PDB entry 3OUY | X-ray diffraction, 2.69 A resolution | chains A and B of the 4 polymer chains in the assembly

# Chain A
Molecule: CCA-Adding Enzyme
Source organism: Archaeoglobus fulgidus
Notes: EC 2.7.7.25, 2.7.7.21
UniProt: O28126 (CCA_ARCFU); residue numbers follow UniProt; this construct covers 1-437
Chain sequence (441 residues; numbered 1 to 441; the number before each row is that of its first residue):
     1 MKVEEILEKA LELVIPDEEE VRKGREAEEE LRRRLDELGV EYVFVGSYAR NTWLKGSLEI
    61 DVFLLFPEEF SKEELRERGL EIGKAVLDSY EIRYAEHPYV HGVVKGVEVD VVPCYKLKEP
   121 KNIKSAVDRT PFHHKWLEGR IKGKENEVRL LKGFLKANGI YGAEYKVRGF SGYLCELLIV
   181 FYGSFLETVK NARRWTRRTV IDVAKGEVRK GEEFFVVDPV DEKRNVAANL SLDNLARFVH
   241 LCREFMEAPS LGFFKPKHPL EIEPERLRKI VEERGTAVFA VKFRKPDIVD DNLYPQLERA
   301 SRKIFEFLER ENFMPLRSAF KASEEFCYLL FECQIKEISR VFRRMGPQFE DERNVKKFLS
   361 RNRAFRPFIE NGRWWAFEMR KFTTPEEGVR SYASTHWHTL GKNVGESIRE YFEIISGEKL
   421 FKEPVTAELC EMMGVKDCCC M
Differences from the reference sequence: expression tag (438-441)
Small-molecule neighbours: pyrophosphate (POP): Gly46, Ser47, Arg50, Trp53, Ser57, Asp61, Lys152, Tyr161, Gly172, Tyr173, Glu176
Swiss-Prot annotation at these positions:
  - binding site (ATP): Ser47, Arg50, His133, Lys152, Tyr161
  - binding site (CTP): Ser47, Arg50, His133, Lys152, Tyr161
  - binding site (Mg(2+)): Glu59, Asp61, Asp110
  - mutagenesis: Arg50 (R50A: High decrease in both AMP and CMP incorporation), Asp110 (D110A: High decrease in both AMP and CMP incorporation), His133 (H133A: No decrease in both AMP and CMP incorporation), Arg299 to Arg302 (Does not affect the CCA tRNA nucleotidyltransferase activity, while the CCACCA tRNA nucleotidyltransferase activity is strongly reduced)

# Chain B
Molecule: CCA-Adding Enzyme
Source organism: Archaeoglobus fulgidus
Notes: EC 2.7.7.25, 2.7.7.21
UniProt: O28126 (CCA_ARCFU); residue numbers follow UniProt; this construct covers 1-437
Chain sequence (437 residues; each row starts with the number of its first residue):
     1 MKVEEILEKA LELVIPDEEE VRKGREAEEE LRRRLDELGV EYVFVGSYAR NTWLKGSLEI
    61 DVFLLFPEEF SKEELRERGL EIGKAVLDSY EIRYAEHPYV HGVVKGVEVD VVPCYKLKEP
   121 KNIKSAVDRT PFHHKWLEGR IKGKENEVRL LKGFLKANGI YGAEYKVRGF SGYLCELLIV
   181 FYGSFLETVK NARRWTRRTV IDVAKGEVRK GEEFFVVDPV DEKRNVAANL SLDNLARFVH
   241 LCREFMEAPS LGFFKPKHPL EIEPERLRKI VEERGTAVFA VKFRKPDIVD DNLYPQLERA
   301 SRKIFEFLER ENFMPLRSAF KASEEFCYLL FECQIKEISR VFRRMGPQFE DERNVKKFLS
   361 RNRAFRPFIE NGRWWAFEMR KFTTPEEGVR SYASTHWHTL GKNVGESIRE YFEIISGEKL
   421 FKEPVTAELC EMMGVKD
Small-molecule neighbours: pyrophosphate (POP): Gly46, Ser47, Thr52, Trp53, Asp61, Lys152, Tyr161, Gly172
Swiss-Prot annotation at these positions:
  - binding site (ATP): Ser47, Arg50, His133, Lys152, Tyr161
  - binding site (CTP): Ser47, Arg50, His133, Lys152, Tyr161
  - binding site (Mg(2+)): Glu59, Asp61, Asp110
  - mutagenesis: Arg50 (R50A: High decrease in both AMP and CMP incorporation), Asp110 (D110A: High decrease in both AMP and CMP incorporation), His133 (H133A: No decrease in both AMP and CMP incorporation), Arg299 to Arg302 (Does not affect the CCA tRNA nucleotidyltransferase activity, while the CCACCA tRNA nucleotidyltransferase activity is strongly reduced)

# Chain A / chain B interface
Contacting residue pairs - 104 pairs, chain A then chain B:
  Trp195(A) - Phe349(B)
  Thr196(A) - Glu350(B)
  Arg197(A) - Gln348(B)
  Arg197(A) - Phe349(B)
  Arg197(A) - Glu350(B)  salt bridge
  Arg197(A) - Gly372(B)  hydrogen bond (side chain-backbone)
  Leu232(A) - Phe349(B)  hydrophobic
  Leu232(A) - Asn371(B)
  Leu232(A) - Gly372(B)
  Asp233(A) - Ile369(B)
  Asp233(A) - Glu370(B)
  Asp233(A) - Asn371(B)  hydrogen bond (side chain-backbone)
  Asp233(A) - Gly372(B)  hydrogen bond (side chain-backbone)
  Ala236(A) - Phe349(B)  hydrophobic
  Arg237(A) - Ile369(B)
  Val239(A) - Phe349(B)  hydrophobic
  His240(A) - Leu359(B)
  His240(A) - Trp374(B)
  Arg243(A) - Phe349(B)  hydrogen bond (side chain-backbone)
  Arg243(A) - Glu350(B)  hydrogen bond (side chain-backbone)
  Arg243(A) - Glu352(B)  salt bridge
  Glu273(A) - Arg340(B)
  Glu273(A) - Met379(B)
  Arg274(A) - Ser339(B)
  Arg274(A) - Arg340(B)  hydrogen bond (backbone-backbone)
  Arg274(A) - Val341(B)  hydrogen bond (backbone-backbone)
  Arg274(A) - Phe365(B)
  Arg274(A) - Phe377(B)
  Gly275(A) - Ser339(B)
  Thr276(A) - Ser339(B)
  Thr276(A) - Val341(B)
  Asn312(A) - Met314(B)
  Met314(A) - Asn312(B)
  Met314(A) - Met314(B)  hydrophobic
  Leu316(A) - Val341(B)  hydrophobic
  Leu316(A) - Arg343(B)  hydrogen bond (backbone-side chain)
  Arg317(A) - Phe368(B)
  Arg317(A) - Phe377(B)
  Gln334(A) - Ile338(B)
  Gln334(A) - Ser339(B)  hydrogen bond (backbone-backbone)
  Gln334(A) - Val341(B)
  Gln334(A) - Phe342(B)
  Gln334(A) - Arg380(B)
  Ile335(A) - Ile335(B)  hydrophobic
  Ile335(A) - Ile338(B)  hydrophobic
  Ile338(A) - Gln334(B)
  Ile338(A) - Ile335(B)  hydrophobic
  Ser339(A) - Arg274(B)
  Ser339(A) - Gly275(B)
  Ser339(A) - Thr276(B)
  Ser339(A) - Gln334(B)  hydrogen bond (backbone-backbone)
  Arg340(A) - Glu273(B)
  Arg340(A) - Arg274(B)  hydrogen bond (backbone-backbone)
  Val341(A) - Arg274(B)  hydrogen bond (backbone-backbone)
  Val341(A) - Thr276(B)
  Val341(A) - Leu316(B)  hydrophobic
  Val341(A) - Gln334(B)
  Phe342(A) - Gln334(B)
  Arg343(A) - Leu316(B)  hydrogen bond (side chain-backbone)
  Arg343(A) - Arg317(B)
  Gln348(A) - Arg197(B)
  Phe349(A) - Arg197(B)
  Phe349(A) - Ala236(B)  hydrophobic
  Phe349(A) - Val239(B)  hydrophobic
  Phe349(A) - Arg243(B)  hydrogen bond (backbone-side chain)
  Glu350(A) - Thr196(B)
  Glu350(A) - Arg197(B)  salt bridge
  Glu350(A) - Arg243(B)  hydrogen bond (backbone-side chain)
  Glu352(A) - Arg243(B)
  Lys356(A) - Glu247(B)  salt bridge
  Arg363(A) - Lys436(B)  hydrogen bond (backbone-side chain)
  Ala364(A) - Lys436(B)
  Phe365(A) - Arg274(B)
  Phe365(A) - Met433(B)
  Phe365(A) - Gly434(B)
  Phe365(A) - Lys436(B)
  Arg366(A) - Gly434(B)  hydrogen bond (backbone-backbone)
  Arg366(A) - Lys436(B)
  Phe368(A) - Arg317(B)
  Ile369(A) - Ala236(B)
  Ile369(A) - Arg237(B)  hydrogen bond (backbone-side chain)
  Glu370(A) - Asp233(B)
  Asn371(A) - Leu232(B)
  Asn371(A) - Asp233(B)  hydrogen bond (backbone-side chain)
  Gly372(A) - Arg197(B)  hydrogen bond (backbone-side chain)
  Gly372(A) - Leu232(B)
  Gly372(A) - Asp233(B)  hydrogen bond (backbone-side chain)
  Trp374(A) - His240(B)
  Phe377(A) - Arg274(B)
  Phe377(A) - Arg317(B)
  Phe377(A) - Met432(B)
  Phe377(A) - Met433(B)
  Arg380(A) - Gln334(B)
  Cys430(A) - Arg366(B)
  Met432(A) - Phe377(B)
  Met433(A) - Phe365(B)
  Met433(A) - Phe377(B)
  Gly434(A) - Phe365(B)
  Gly434(A) - Arg366(B)  hydrogen bond (backbone-backbone)
  Val435(A) - Arg366(B)  hydrogen bond (backbone-side chain)
  Lys436(A) - Arg363(B)  hydrogen bond (side chain-backbone)
  Lys436(A) - Ala364(B)
  Lys436(A) - Phe365(B)
  Cys438(A) - Arg366(B)
Other interface residues (no listed pair), chain A (58 interface residues in all): Leu235, Glu247, Ile270, Asp351, Val355, Leu359, Met379, Glu431
Other interface residues (no listed pair), chain B (55 interface residues in all): Trp195, Leu235, Glu332, Glu337, Val355, Lys356, Val435

# In short
58 residues of chain A face 55 of chain B across their interface, with 24 hydrogen bonds and 4 salt bridges.
Polar pairs include Arg197(A)-Glu350(B), Arg243(A)-Glu352(B) and Glu350(A)-Arg197(B). Chain A binds
pyrophosphate. Chain B binds pyrophosphate.
Chain A is CCA-Adding Enzyme and chain B is CCA-Adding Enzyme, both from Archaeoglobus fulgidus; the
structure, How the CCA-adding Enzyme Selects Adenine Over Cytosine at Position 76 of tRNA, was determined by
X-ray diffraction (same publication as 3OV7, 3OVB and 3OVS).
